PDB entry 7EGQ | electron microscopy, 3.35 A resolution | chains N and L of the 22 polymer chains in the assembly

[Chain N]
Protein: RNA-directed RNA polymerase
Source organism: Severe acute respiratory syndrome coronavirus 2
Notes: EC 2.7.7.48
Reference sequence: P0DTD1 (R1AB_SARS2); residues 1-932 here correspond to UniProt positions 4393-5324 (UniProt number = residue number + 4392)
Sequence (932 residues; each row starts with the number of its first residue):
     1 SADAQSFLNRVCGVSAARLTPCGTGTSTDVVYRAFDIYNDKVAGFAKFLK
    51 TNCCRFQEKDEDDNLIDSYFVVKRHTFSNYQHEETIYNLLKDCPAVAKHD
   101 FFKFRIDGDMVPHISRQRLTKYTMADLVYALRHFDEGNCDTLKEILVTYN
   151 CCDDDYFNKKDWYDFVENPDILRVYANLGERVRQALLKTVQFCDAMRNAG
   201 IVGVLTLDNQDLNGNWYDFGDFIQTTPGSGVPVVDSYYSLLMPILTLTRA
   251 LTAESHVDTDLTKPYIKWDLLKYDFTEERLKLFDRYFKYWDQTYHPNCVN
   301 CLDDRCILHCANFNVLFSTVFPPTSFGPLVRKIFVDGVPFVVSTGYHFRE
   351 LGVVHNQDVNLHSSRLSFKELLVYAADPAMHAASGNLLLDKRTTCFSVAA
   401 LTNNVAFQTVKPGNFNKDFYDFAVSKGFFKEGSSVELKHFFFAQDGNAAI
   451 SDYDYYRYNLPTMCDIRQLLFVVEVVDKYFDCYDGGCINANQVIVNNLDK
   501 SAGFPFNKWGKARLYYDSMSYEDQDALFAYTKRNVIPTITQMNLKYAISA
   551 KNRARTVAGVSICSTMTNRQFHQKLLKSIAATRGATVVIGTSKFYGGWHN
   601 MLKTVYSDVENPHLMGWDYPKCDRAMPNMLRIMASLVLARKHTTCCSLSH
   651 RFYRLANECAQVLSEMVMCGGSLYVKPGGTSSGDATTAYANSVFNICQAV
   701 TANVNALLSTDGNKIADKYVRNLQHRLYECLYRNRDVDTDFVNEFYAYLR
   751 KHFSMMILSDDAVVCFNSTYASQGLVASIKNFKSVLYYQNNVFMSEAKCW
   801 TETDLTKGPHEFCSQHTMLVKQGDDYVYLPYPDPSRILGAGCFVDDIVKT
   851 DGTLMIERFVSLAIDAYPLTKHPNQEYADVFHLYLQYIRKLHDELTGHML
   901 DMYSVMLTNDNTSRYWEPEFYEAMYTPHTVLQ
Disordered / not traced: 1-3, 930-932
Bound ions: Zn2+ site 1: His295, Cys301, Cys306, Cys310; Zn2+ site 2: Cys487, His642, Cys645, Cys646
Curated features (UniProtKB/Swiss-Prot):
  - region: Lys545 to Arg555 (Interaction with RMP Remdesivir), Thr582 to Pro620 (RdRp Palm N-ter)
  - active site: Ser759, Asp760, Asp761
  - binding site (Mn(2+)): Asn209, Asp218
  - binding site (Zn(2+)): His295, Cys301, Cys306, Cys310, Cys487, His642, Cys645, Cys646
  - site: Gln932 (Cleavage)

[Chain L]
Molecule: primer RNA
Source organism: Severe acute respiratory syndrome coronavirus 2
Sequence (25 nucleotides; row label = number of the first residue in the row):
     9 GCGGUAGUAGCAUGCUAGGGAGCAG

[How chain N and chain L interact]
Pairs across the interface - 12 pairs, chain N then chain L:
  Thr687(N) - G33(L)  base contact
  Ser759(N) - G33(L)  hydrogen bond to the phosphate
  Asp760(N) - G33(L)  phosphate contact
  Cys813(N) - A32(L)  phosphate contact
  Cys813(N) - G33(L)  phosphate contact
  Ser814(N) - G33(L)  phosphate contact
  Arg836(N) - C31(L)  salt bridge to the phosphate
  Arg836(N) - A32(L)  salt bridge to the phosphate
  Lys849(N) - G30(L)  salt bridge to the phosphate
  Ser861(N) - G30(L)  sugar contact
  Asp865(N) - G30(L)  sugar contact
  Asp865(N) - C31(L)  sugar contact
Also at the interface, not in a pair above, chain N (16 interface residues in all): Arg513, Ala688, Leu758, Asp761, Gln815, Ala840, Arg858
Also at the interface, not in a pair above, chain L (6 interface residues in all): G27, A29

[In short]
16 residues of chain N face 6 of chain L across their interface, with 1 hydrogen bond and 3 salt bridges.
Among the polar pairs are Ser759(N)-G33(L), Arg836(N)-C31(L) and Arg836(N)-A32(L).
Here chain N is RNA-directed RNA polymerase and chain L is primer RNA, both from Severe acute respiratory
syndrome coronavirus 2. Entry 7EGQ (Co-transcriptional capping machineries in SARS-CoV-2 RTC: Coupling of
N7-methyltransferase and 3'-5' exoribonuclease with polymerase reveals mechanisms ...) was determined by
electron microscopy together with 7EIZ from the same study.
